Entry 8ZYW (electron microscopy, 3.43 A resolution); this record covers chains F and G of the 7 polymer chains in the assembly.

[Chain F (and G)]
Name: Chemotaxis protein PomA
From: Vibrio alginolyticus
Notes: chain G of this document is another copy of the same molecule, construct and numbering; everything in this record applies to it too
Reference sequence: O06873 (POMA_VIBAL); numbering as in UniProt (aligned over 1-253)
Amino-acid sequence (253 residues; row label = number of the first residue in the row):
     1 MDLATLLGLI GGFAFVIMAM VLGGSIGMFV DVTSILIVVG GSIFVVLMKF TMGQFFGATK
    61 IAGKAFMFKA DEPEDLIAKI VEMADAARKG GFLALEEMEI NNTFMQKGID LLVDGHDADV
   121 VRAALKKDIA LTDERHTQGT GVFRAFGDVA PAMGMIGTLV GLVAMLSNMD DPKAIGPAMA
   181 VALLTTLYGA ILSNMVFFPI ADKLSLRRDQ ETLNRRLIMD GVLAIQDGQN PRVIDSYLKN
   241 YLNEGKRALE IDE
Disordered / not traced: 1-2, 24-30, 88-99, 252-253 (chain G: 1-26, 88-99, 252-253)
What the authors report for this chain:
  - specificity-determining residues: Met-165, Met-179 (by similarity / conservation)

[How chain F and chain G interact]
Pairs across the interface (42):
  Ala-4(F) / Met-52(G)
  Leu-7(F) / Ile-43(G)  hydrophobic
  Leu-7(F) / Met-52(G)  hydrophobic
  Leu-7(F) / Phe-55(G)  hydrophobic
  Ile-10(F) / Leu-36(G)  hydrophobic
  Ile-10(F) / Ile-43(G)  hydrophobic
  Phe-13(F) / Leu-36(G)  hydrophobic
  Ala-14(F) / Gly-40(G)
  Ala-14(F) / Gly-41(G)
  Phe-15(F) / Phe-44(G)  hydrophobic
  Met-18(F) / Ile-156(G)  hydrophobic
  Gly-176(F) / Leu-166(G)
  Pro-177(F) / Leu-166(G)
  Ala-180(F) / Val-163(G)
  Ala-180(F) / Leu-166(G)  hydrophobic
  Ala-180(F) / Ser-167(G)
  Leu-183(F) / Leu-162(G)  hydrophobic
  Leu-183(F) / Leu-166(G)  hydrophobic
  Leu-184(F) / Val-163(G)  hydrophobic
  Thr-186(F) / Leu-159(G)
  Leu-187(F) / Val-160(G)  hydrophobic
  Ala-190(F) / Ile-156(G)  hydrophobic
  Asn-194(F) / Val-45(G)
  Asn-194(F) / Ala-152(G)
  Met-195(F) / Phe-44(G)
  Met-195(F) / Met-153(G)  hydrophobic
  Asp-202(F) / Lys-49(G)  salt bridge
  Leu-206(F) / Met-48(G)
  Leu-206(F) / Lys-49(G)
  Asn-240(F) / Lys-127(G)
  Lys-246(F) / Phe-50(G)
  Lys-246(F) / Gln-54(G)  hydrogen bond (backbone-side chain)
  Lys-246(F) / Gln-138(G)
  Arg-247(F) / Gln-54(G)
  Ala-248(F) / Arg-135(G)
  Leu-249(F) / Gln-54(G)
  Leu-249(F) / Gly-57(G)
  Leu-249(F) / Ile-61(G)  hydrophobic
  Leu-249(F) / Arg-135(G)
  Leu-249(F) / Gln-138(G)
  Leu-249(F) / Gly-139(G)
  Ile-251(F) / Leu-131(G)  hydrophobic
Interface residues without a listed pair, chain F (38 interface residues in all): Leu-3, Gly-8, Gly-11, Ile-17, Phe-66, Lys-173, Met-179, Ile-191, Pro-199, Lys-203, Asn-243, Gly-245, Glu-250
Interface residues without a listed pair, chain G (37 interface residues in all): Ile-37, Gly-53, Phe-56, Ala-58, Glu-134, Val-142, Met-155, Met-169, Asp-170

[Overview]
38 residues of chain F face 37 of chain G across their interface, with 1 hydrogen bond and 1 salt bridge.
Among the polar pairs are Asp-202(F)/Lys-49(G) and Lys-246(F)/Gln-54(G). From the paper: specificity
determinants Met-165(F) and Met-179(F).
Chain F and chain G are both Chemotaxis protein PomA (Vibrio alginolyticus); the structure, Bacterial
flagellar sodium-driven stator PomA5PomB2 with 100 mM KCl, was determined by electron microscopy, deposited
together with 8ZYV, 8ZYZ, 8ZZ0 and 9IJM.
